9EVP - chains A and F of the 7 polymer chains in the assembly; structure by electron microscopy, 3.12 A resolution.

== Chain A (and F) ==
Protein: Large T antigen
From: Betapolyomavirus macacae
Notes: EC 3.6.4.-; chain F of this document is another copy of the same molecule, construct and numbering; everything in this record applies to it too
UniProt: P03070 (LT_SV40); numbering as in UniProt (aligned over 266-627)
Chain sequence (362 residues; each row starts with the number of its first residue):
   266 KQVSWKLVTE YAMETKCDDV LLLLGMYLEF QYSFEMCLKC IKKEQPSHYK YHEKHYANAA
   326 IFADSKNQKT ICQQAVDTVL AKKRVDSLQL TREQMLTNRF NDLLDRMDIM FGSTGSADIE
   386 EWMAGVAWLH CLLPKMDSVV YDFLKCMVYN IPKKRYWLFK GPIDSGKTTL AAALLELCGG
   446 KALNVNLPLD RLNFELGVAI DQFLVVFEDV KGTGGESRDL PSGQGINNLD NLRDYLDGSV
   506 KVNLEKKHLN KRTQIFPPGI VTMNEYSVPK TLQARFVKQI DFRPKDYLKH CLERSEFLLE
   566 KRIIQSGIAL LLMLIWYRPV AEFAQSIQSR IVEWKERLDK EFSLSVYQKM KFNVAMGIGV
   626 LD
Curated features (UniProtKB/Swiss-Prot):
  - binding site (Zn(2+)): C302, C305, H313, H317
  - binding site (ATP): G426 to T433
Metal / ion sites: Mg2+: T433 (together with AMP-PNP)
Small-molecule neighbours: AMP-PNP: W393, L397, P427, I428, D429, S430, G431, K432, T433, T434, E473, D474, N529, R548, P549, K550, L553, K554, L557, L564

== How chain A and chain F interact ==
Pairs across the interface (27; chain A residue first):
  Q267(A) with K331(F), hydrogen bond
  W270(A) with K331(F)
  K271(A) with D329(F), salt bridge
  Q339(A) with S330(F), hydrogen bond (side chain-backbone); K331(F); Q333(F), hydrogen bond (side chain-backbone)
  D342(A) with L286(F); K334(F), salt bridge
  T343(A) with L293(F)
  A346(A) with L286(F); G290(F)
  R349(A) with D284(F), salt bridge; L286(F)
  V350(A) with G290(F); M291(F); E294(F)
  L353(A) with L287(F), hydrophobic
  Q354(A) with E294(F); Q310(F)
  N415(A) with R567(F), hydrogen bond (backbone-side chain)
  P417(A) with R567(F)
  D455(A) with K512(F), salt bridge
  D499(A) with K446(F), salt bridge
  L514(A) with L286(F), hydrophobic
  N515(A) with D283(F), hydrogen bond (side chain-backbone)
  R517(A) with D284(F)
  I520(A) with R567(F)
Also at the interface, not in a pair above, chain A (24 interface residues in all): L345, Q359, N496, R498, V505
Also at the interface, not in a pair above, chain F (23 interface residues in all): V285, L289, E309, N332, N449, R456

== Summary ==
24 residues of chain A and 23 residues of chain F are in contact; the contacts include 5 hydrogen bonds and 5
salt bridges. Among the polar pairs are K271(A)-D329(F), D342(A)-K334(F) and R349(A)-D284(F). Ligands of chain
A: AMP-PNP.
Both chains are Large T antigen (Betapolyomavirus macacae). Entry 9EVP (SV40 LTAg assembly with DNA in
presence of AMPPNP and Mg2+) was determined by electron microscopy (same publication as 9EVH, 9F3T, 9F3U,
9F5I, 9F73, 9F74 and 14 further entries).
